PDB entry 8E3E | X-ray diffraction, 2.99 A resolution | chains A and Y of the 3 polymer chains in the assembly

Chain A:
Name: Zinc finger and BTB domain-containing protein 7A
From: Homo sapiens
Reference sequence: O95365 (ZBT7A_HUMAN); residues 341-505 here = UniProt positions 341-505
Amino-acid sequence (165 residues; numbered 341 to 505; the number before each row is that of its first residue):
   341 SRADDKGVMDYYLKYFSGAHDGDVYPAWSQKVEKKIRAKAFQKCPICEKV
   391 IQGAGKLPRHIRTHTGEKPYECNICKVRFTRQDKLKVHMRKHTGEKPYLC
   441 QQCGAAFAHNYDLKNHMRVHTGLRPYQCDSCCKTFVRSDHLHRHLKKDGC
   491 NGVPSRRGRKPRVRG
Unresolved in the structure: 341-380, 492-505
Bound ions: Zn2+ site 1: Cys384, Cys387, His400, His404; Zn2+ site 2: Cys412, Cys415, His428, His432; Zn2+ site 3: Cys440, Cys443, His456, His460; Zn2+ site 4: Cys468, Cys471, His484, Cys490
Reported in the primary citation:
  - specificity-determining residues: Gly393, Val427 (proposed by the authors, not directly observed)

Chain Y:
Molecule: 21-nt DNA strand
Sequence (21 nucleotides; each row starts with the number of its first residue):
     1 GGTAAAAGACCCCTCCCCAAA

Interface between chain A and chain Y:
Pairs across the interface - 22 pairs, chain A then chain Y:
  Gly395(A) - DA6(Y)  phosphate contact
  Lys396(A) - DG8(Y)  hydrogen bond to the base
  Lys396(A) - DA9(Y)  base contact
  Arg402(A) - DA7(Y)  salt bridge to the phosphate
  Gln422(A) - DG8(Y)  hydrogen bond to the phosphate
  Asp423(A) - DC10(Y)  hydrogen bond to the base
  Lys426(A) - DA9(Y)  salt bridge to the phosphate
  Lys426(A) - DC10(Y)  phosphate contact
  Arg430(A) - DC10(Y)  salt bridge to the phosphate
  Tyr438(A) - DC11(Y)  hydrogen bond to the phosphate
  Asn450(A) - DC11(Y)  phosphate contact
  Asn450(A) - DC12(Y)  hydrogen bond to the phosphate
  Lys454(A) - DC12(Y)  salt bridge to the phosphate
  Tyr466(A) - DC13(Y)  hydrogen bond to the phosphate
  Arg477(A) - DC15(Y)  base contact
  Ser478(A) - DC13(Y)  phosphate contact
  Ser478(A) - DT14(Y)  hydrogen bond to the phosphate
  Asp479(A) - DT14(Y)  hydrogen bond to the phosphate
  Asp479(A) - DC15(Y)  hydrogen bond to the base
  His482(A) - DT14(Y)  phosphate contact
  His482(A) - DC15(Y)  salt bridge to the phosphate
  Arg483(A) - DC17(Y)  base contact
Other interface residues (no listed pair), chain A (22 interface residues in all): Ala394, Pro398, Arg399, Tyr410, Arg421, Lys486
Other interface residues (no listed pair), chain Y (13 interface residues in all): DC16, DC18

Summary:
22 residues of chain A face 13 of chain Y across their interface; the contacts include 9 hydrogen bonds and 5
salt bridges. Polar pairs include Lys396(A)-DG8(Y), Asp423(A)-DC10(Y) and Asp479(A)-DC15(Y). Cys384(A),
Cys387(A), His400(A) and His404(A) coordinate Zn2+ site 1. Cys412(A), Cys415(A), His428(A) and His432(A)
coordinate Zn2+ site 2. From the paper: specificity determinants Gly393(A) and Val427(A).
Here chain A is Zinc finger and BTB domain-containing protein 7A (Homo sapiens) and chain Y is a 21-nt DNA
strand. Entry 8E3E (ZBTB7A Zinc Finger Domain Bound to DNA Duplex Containing CAST sequence (#10)) was
determined by X-ray diffraction (same publication as 8E3D, 7N5U, 7N5V and 7N5W).
